Entry 7SH2 (electron microscopy, 3.23 A resolution); this record covers chains A and B of the 10 polymer chains in the assembly.

Chain A:
Name: Checkpoint protein RAD24
Source organism: Saccharomyces cerevisiae
UniProt: P32641 (RAD24_YEAST); residue numbers follow UniProt; this construct covers 1-659
Chain sequence (659 residues; row label = number of the first residue in the row):
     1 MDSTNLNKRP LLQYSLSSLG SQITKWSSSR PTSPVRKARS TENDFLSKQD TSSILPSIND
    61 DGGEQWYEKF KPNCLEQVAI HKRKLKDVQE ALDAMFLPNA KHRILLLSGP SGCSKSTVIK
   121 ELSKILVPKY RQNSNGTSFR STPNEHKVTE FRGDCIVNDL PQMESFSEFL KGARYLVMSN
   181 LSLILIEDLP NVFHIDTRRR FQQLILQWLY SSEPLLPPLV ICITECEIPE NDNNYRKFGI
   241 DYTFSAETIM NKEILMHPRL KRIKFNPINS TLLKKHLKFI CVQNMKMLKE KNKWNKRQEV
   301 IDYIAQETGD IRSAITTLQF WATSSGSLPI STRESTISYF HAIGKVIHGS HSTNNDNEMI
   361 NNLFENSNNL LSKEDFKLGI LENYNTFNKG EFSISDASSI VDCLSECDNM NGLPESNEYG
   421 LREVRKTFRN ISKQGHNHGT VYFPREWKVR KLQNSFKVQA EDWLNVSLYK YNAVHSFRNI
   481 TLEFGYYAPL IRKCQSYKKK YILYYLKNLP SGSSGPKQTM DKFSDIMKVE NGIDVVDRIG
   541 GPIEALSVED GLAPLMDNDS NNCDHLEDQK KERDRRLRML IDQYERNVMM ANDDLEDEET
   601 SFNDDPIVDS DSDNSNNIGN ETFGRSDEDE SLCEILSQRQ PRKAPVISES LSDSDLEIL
Not modelled in the structure: 1-62, 131-145, 154-161, 232-236, 496-659
Swiss-Prot annotation at these positions:
  - binding site (ATP): Gly109 to Ser116
  - modified residue (Phosphoserine): Ser652, Ser654
  - mutagenesis: Lys115 (K115E: Reduces NTP-binding and hydrolysis. Shows DNA damage sensitivity; K115R: No effect on NTP-binding and hydrolysis. Resistant to DNA damage)
Bound ions: Mg2+: Ser116 (together with ATP-gamma-S)
Residues lining bound ligands: ATP-gamma-S (AGS; phosphothiophosphoric acid-adenylate ester): Tyr67, Phe70, Lys71, Pro72, Gln77, Val78, Ala79, Pro110, Ser111, Gly112, Cys113, Ser114, Lys115, Ser116, Thr117, Thr224, His276, Ile311, Arg312, Ile315

Chain B:
Name: Replication factor C subunit 4
Source organism: Saccharomyces cerevisiae
UniProt: P40339 (RFC4_YEAST); numbering as in UniProt (aligned over 1-323)
Chain sequence (323 residues; numbered 1 to 323; the number before each row is that of its first residue):
     1 MSKTLSLQLP WVEKYRPQVL SDIVGNKETI DRLQQIAKDG NMPHMIISGM PGIGKTTSVH
    61 CLAHELLGRS YADGVLELNA SDDRGIDVVR NQIKHFAQKK LHLPPGKHKI VILDEADSMT
   121 AGAQQALRRT MELYSNSTRF AFACNQSNKI IEPLQSRCAI LRYSKLSDED VLKRLLQIIK
   181 LEDVKYTNDG LEAIIFTAEG DMRQAINNLQ STVAGHGLVN ADNVFKIVDS PHPLIVKKML
   241 LASNLEDSIQ ILRTDLWKKG YSSIDIVTTS FRVTKNLAQV KESVRLEMIK EIGLTHMRIL
   301 EGVGTYLQLA SMLAKIHKLN NKA
Not modelled in the structure: 1-6
Swiss-Prot annotation at these positions:
  - binding site (ATP): Val12, Val24, Gly49 to Thr57, Asn145, Arg203
Bound ions: Mg2+: Thr56 (together with ATP-gamma-S)
Residues lining bound ligands:
  - ATP-gamma-S (AGS; phosphothiophosphoric acid-adenylate ester), molecule 1: Val12, Tyr15, Arg16, Pro17, Asp22, Ile23, Val24, Gly25, Pro51, Gly52, Ile53, Gly54, Lys55, Thr56, Thr57, Asn145, Leu166, Arg174, Met202, Arg203
  - ATP-gamma-S (AGS), molecule 2: Arg128, Pro153, Ser156, Arg157

Chain A / chain B interface:
Pairs across the interface (80):
  Gly63(A) with Asn41(B), hydrogen bond (backbone-side chain); Arg139(B)
  Gln65(A) with Pro43(B); His44(B); Arg139(B), hydrogen bond
  Glu68(A) with Ser135(B), hydrogen bond
  Ser111(A) with Glu152(B); Pro153(B)
  Phe151(A) with Arg129(B)
  Arg152(A) with Arg129(B)
  Gly153(A) with Arg90(B); Arg129(B)
  Gln162(A) with Asp87(B), hydrogen bond; Arg90(B)
  Asp188(A) with Gln125(B); Arg128(B), salt bridge; Arg129(B)
  Asn191(A) with Ile86(B)
  Phe193(A) with Ala121(B), hydrophobic; Gly122(B)
  Thr224(A) with Pro153(B)
  Cys226(A) with Pro153(B)
  Ile228(A) with Ala121(B), hydrophobic
  Pro229(A) with Asn148(B); Lys149(B)
  Glu230(A) with Lys149(B)
  Asn231(A) with Asp117(B)
  Asp310(A) with Ser156(B), hydrogen bond
  Arg312(A) with Ser156(B), hydrogen bond; Arg157(B)
  Ser313(A) with Ser156(B)
  Thr316(A) with Cys158(B)
  Phe320(A) with Arg32(B); Ile36(B), hydrophobic; Pro43(B), hydrophobic; Ala159(B), hydrophobic; Leu161(B), hydrophobic
  Thr323(A) with Arg32(B), hydrogen bond (backbone-side chain); Gln35(B)
  Ser324(A) with Arg32(B), hydrogen bond
  Ser325(A) with Gln35(B)
  Ser327(A) with Glu28(B)
  Leu328(A) with Glu28(B); Arg32(B)
  Ser331(A) with Ile160(B); Arg162(B)
  Thr332(A) with Ile160(B)
  Arg333(A) with Glu152(B), salt bridge; Gln155(B); Ser156(B)
  Glu334(A) with Glu152(B)
  Ser335(A) with Glu152(B)
  Thr336(A) with Glu152(B)
  Asn357(A) with Lys275(B); Leu277(B), hydrogen bond (side chain-backbone); Glu282(B); Arg285(B), hydrogen bond
  Asn361(A) with Lys275(B), hydrogen bond (side chain-backbone)
  Phe364(A) with Lys275(B)
  Glu365(A) with Asn148(B)
  Asn366(A) with Asn148(B), hydrogen bond
  Glu406(A) with Lys290(B)
  Met410(A) with Lys290(B); Leu294(B), hydrophobic; Met297(B)
  Glu415(A) with Phe271(B); Ile289(B); Gly293(B); His296(B), salt bridge
  Glu418(A) with Lys275(B)
  Tyr419(A) with Leu286(B); Ile289(B); Lys290(B)
  Arg422(A) with Glu282(B), salt bridge; Arg285(B); Leu286(B); Ile289(B)
  Glu423(A) with Leu286(B)
  Lys426(A) with Ser283(B); Leu286(B)
Also at the interface, not in a pair above, chain A (53 interface residues in all): Tyr67, Glu187, Phe244, Asp356, Ile360, Asn409, Asn411
Also at the interface, not in a pair above, chain B (49 interface residues in all): Thr29, Met42, His108, Met119, Ile151, Ile292

Overview:
The interface between chain A and chain B involves 53 residues on one side and 49 on the other, with 12
hydrogen bonds and 4 salt bridges. Polar contacts include Asp188(A)-Arg128(B), Arg333(A)-Glu152(B) and
Glu415(A)-His296(B). One ATP-gamma-S molecule is bound between chain A and chain B.
Here chain A is Checkpoint protein RAD24 and chain B is Replication factor C subunit 4, both from
Saccharomyces cerevisiae. Entry 7SH2 (Structure of the yeast Rad24-RFC loader bound to DNA and the open 9-1-1
clamp) was determined by electron microscopy (same publication as 7SGZ).
